4ZBI - chain A; structure by X-ray diffraction, 2.50 A resolution.

[Chain A]
Molecule: Induced myeloid leukemia cell differentiation protein Mcl-1
From: Homo sapiens
UniProt: Q07820 (MCL1_HUMAN); numbering as in UniProt (aligned over 172-327)
Chain sequence (157 residues; each row starts with the number of its first residue):
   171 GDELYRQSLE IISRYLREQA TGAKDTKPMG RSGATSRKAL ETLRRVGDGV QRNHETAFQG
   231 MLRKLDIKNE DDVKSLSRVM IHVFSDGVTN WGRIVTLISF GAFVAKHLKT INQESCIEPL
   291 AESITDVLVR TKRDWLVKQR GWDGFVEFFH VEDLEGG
Disordered / not traced: 323-327
Differences from the reference sequence: expression tag (171)
Swiss-Prot annotation at these positions:
  - motif: A209 to N223 (BH3), H252 to A272 (BH1), D304 to F319 (BH2)
  - cross-link (Glycyl lysine isopeptide (Lys-Gly)): K194 (interchain with G-Cter in ubiquitin), K197 (interchain with G-Cter in ubiquitin)
  - mutagenesis: K194 (K194R: Reduced ubiquitination), K197 (K197R: Reduced ubiquitination), K208 (K208R: No effect on ubiquitination), K234 (K234R: No effect on ubiquitination)
Ligand contacts: 4M6 (1-[3-(naphthalen-1-yloxy)propyl]-5,6-dihydro-4H-pyrrolo[3,2,1-ij]quinoline-2-carboxylic acid): A227, F228, M231, L235, L246, V249, M250, V253, F254, R263, T266, L267, F270, G271, V274, L290, I294
What the authors report for this chain:
  - binding site for 4M6: R263, F270

[Overview]
Chain A binds compound 4M6. Curated annotation (UniProt) lists 4 mutagenesis sites. The paper reports a
binding site for 4M6 at R263 and F270.
Chain A is Induced myeloid leukemia cell differentiation protein Mcl-1 (Homo sapiens); the structure, Mcl-1
complexed with small molecules, was determined by X-ray diffraction (same publication as 4ZBF).
